PDB entry 7Z17 | electron microscopy, 2.57 A resolution | chains C and G of the 10 polymer chains in the assembly

# Chain C (and G)
Protein: Alpha-D-ribose 1-methylphosphonate 5-triphosphate synthase subunit PhnI
Source organism: Escherichia coli
Notes: EC 2.7.8.37; chain G of this document is another copy of the same molecule, construct and numbering; everything in this record applies to it too
UniProtKB: P16687 (PHNI_ECOLI); residues 1-354 here = UniProt positions 1-354
Amino-acid sequence (354 residues; each row starts with the number of its first residue):
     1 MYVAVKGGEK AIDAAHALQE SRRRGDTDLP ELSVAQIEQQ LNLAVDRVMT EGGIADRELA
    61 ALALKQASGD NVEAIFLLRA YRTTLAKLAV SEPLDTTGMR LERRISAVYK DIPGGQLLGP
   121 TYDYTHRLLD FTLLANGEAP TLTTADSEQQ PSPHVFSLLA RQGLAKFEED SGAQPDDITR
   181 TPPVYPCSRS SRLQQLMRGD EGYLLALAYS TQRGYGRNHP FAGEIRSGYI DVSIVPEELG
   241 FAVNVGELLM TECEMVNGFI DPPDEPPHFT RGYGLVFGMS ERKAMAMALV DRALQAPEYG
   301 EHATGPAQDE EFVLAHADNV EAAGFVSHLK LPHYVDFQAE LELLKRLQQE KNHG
Unresolved in the structure: 354
Differences from the reference sequence: conflict Asp264 (Gly in P16687), Lys351 (Gln in P16687)
Metal / ion sites: Zn2+ site 1: His219 (shared with Met1(G), His328(G), His333(G) of chain G); Zn2+ site 2: His328, His333 (together with I9X)
Small-molecule neighbours: I9X (alpha-D-ribose-1,2-cyclic-phosphate-5-phosphate): Phe325, His328, Leu331, His333
Swiss-Prot annotation at these positions:
  - natural variant: Asp264 (G264D: In strain: B; this construct carries the variant), Lys351 (Q351K: In strain: B; this construct carries the variant)

# Interface between chain C and chain G
Pairs across the interface (285; chain C residue first):
  Ala11(C) - Leu118(G)
  Ile12(C) - Leu118(G)
  Ile12(C) - Tyr124(G)  hydrophobic
  Ala15(C) - Leu118(G)  hydrophobic
  Ala15(C) - Gly119(G)
  Ala15(C) - Pro120(G)
  Ala15(C) - Thr121(G)
  His16(C) - Thr121(G)
  His16(C) - Asp123(G)  hydrogen bond (side chain-backbone)
  His16(C) - Tyr124(G)
  His16(C) - Thr125(G)  hydrogen bond (side chain-backbone)
  Ala17(C) - Pro140(G)
  Ala17(C) - Leu142(G)
  Leu18(C) - Gly119(G)
  Leu18(C) - Pro120(G)  hydrophobic
  Leu18(C) - Leu142(G)  hydrophobic
  Gln19(C) - Pro120(G)
  Gln19(C) - Thr121(G)
  Gln19(C) - Tyr122(G)
  Glu20(C) - Pro140(G)
  Ser21(C) - Leu142(G)
  Arg22(C) - Gln39(G)
  Arg22(C) - Asn42(G)
  Arg22(C) - Leu249(G)
  Arg22(C) - Met279(G)
  Arg23(C) - Gln39(G)
  Arg23(C) - Gln40(G)
  Arg23(C) - Tyr122(G)  hydrogen bond
  Arg23(C) - Leu133(G)
  Arg24(C) - Gln40(G)
  Arg24(C) - Ala139(G)
  Gly25(C) - Gln39(G)
  Asp26(C) - Gln39(G)  hydrogen bond (backbone-side chain)
  Leu29(C) - Ala35(G)
  Leu29(C) - Gln36(G)
  Leu29(C) - Gln39(G)
  Pro30(C) - Gln36(G)
  Pro30(C) - Gln40(G)  hydrogen bond (backbone-side chain)
  Glu31(C) - Gln40(G)
  Glu31(C) - Asn136(G)
  Glu31(C) - Gly137(G)
  Leu32(C) - Leu32(G)  hydrophobic
  Leu32(C) - Gln36(G)
  Leu32(C) - Gln40(G)  hydrogen bond (backbone-side chain)
  Leu32(C) - Leu41(G)  hydrophobic
  Val34(C) - Leu133(G)
  Val34(C) - Leu134(G)  hydrophobic
  Ala35(C) - Leu29(G)
  Gln36(C) - Leu29(G)
  Gln36(C) - Pro30(G)  hydrogen bond (side chain-backbone)
  Gln39(C) - Arg22(G)
  Gln39(C) - Arg23(G)
  Gln39(C) - Gly25(G)
  Gln39(C) - Asp26(G)  hydrogen bond (side chain-backbone)
  Gln39(C) - Leu29(G)
  Gln40(C) - Arg23(G)
  Gln40(C) - Arg24(G)
  Gln40(C) - Pro30(G)  hydrogen bond (side chain-backbone)
  Gln40(C) - Glu31(G)
  Gln40(C) - Leu32(G)  hydrogen bond (side chain-backbone)
  Gln40(C) - Ser68(G)
  Leu41(C) - Leu32(G)  hydrophobic
  Leu41(C) - Leu41(G)  hydrophobic
  Leu41(C) - Ser68(G)
  Leu41(C) - Gly69(G)
  Asn42(C) - Arg22(G)
  Asn42(C) - Ser68(G)  hydrogen bond (backbone-backbone)
  Leu43(C) - Ala67(G)
  Leu43(C) - Ser68(G)  hydrogen bond (backbone-backbone)
  Leu43(C) - Asp70(G)
  Ala44(C) - Ser68(G)
  Ala44(C) - Gly69(G)
  Arg47(C) - Arg47(G)
  Leu59(C) - Leu129(G)  hydrophobic
  Leu59(C) - Phe131(G)  hydrophobic
  Leu62(C) - Asp130(G)
  Leu62(C) - Phe131(G)  hydrophobic
  Leu62(C) - Leu133(G)  hydrophobic
  Leu62(C) - Leu134(G)  hydrophobic
  Lys65(C) - Leu133(G)  hydrogen bond (side chain-backbone)
  Gln66(C) - Tyr122(G)  hydrogen bond (backbone-side chain)
  Gln66(C) - Leu128(G)  hydrogen bond (side chain-backbone)
  Gln66(C) - Leu129(G)
  Gln66(C) - Asp130(G)  hydrogen bond (side chain-backbone)
  Gln66(C) - Leu133(G)
  Ala67(C) - Leu43(G)
  Ala67(C) - Tyr122(G)
  Ser68(C) - Gln40(G)
  Ser68(C) - Leu41(G)
  Ser68(C) - Asn42(G)  hydrogen bond (backbone-backbone)
  Ser68(C) - Leu43(G)  hydrogen bond (backbone-backbone)
  Ser68(C) - Ala44(G)
  Ser68(C) - Tyr122(G)  hydrogen bond
  Gly69(C) - Leu41(G)
  Gly69(C) - Ala44(G)
  Asp70(C) - Leu43(G)
  Asp70(C) - Arg282(G)  salt bridge
  Glu73(C) - Tyr122(G)
  Glu73(C) - Arg127(G)  salt bridge
  Phe76(C) - Arg127(G)
  Leu77(C) - Arg127(G)
  Leu77(C) - Leu129(G)  hydrophobic
  Ala80(C) - Arg127(G)
  Tyr81(C) - Leu129(G)  hydrophobic
  Tyr81(C) - Phe131(G)
  Arg103(C) - Lys330(G)
  Ile105(C) - Lys330(G)
  Ser106(C) - Tyr334(G)
  Ala107(C) - Leu329(G)
  Ala107(C) - Lys330(G)
  Ala107(C) - Leu331(G)
  Ala107(C) - His333(G)  hydrogen bond (backbone-backbone)
  Ala107(C) - Tyr334(G)
  Val108(C) - Tyr334(G)
  Val108(C) - Phe337(G)  hydrophobic
  Tyr109(C) - Tyr334(G)
  Tyr109(C) - Phe337(G)  hydrophobic
  Lys110(C) - Tyr334(G)
  Gln116(C) - Tyr334(G)
  Leu118(C) - Ala11(G)
  Leu118(C) - Ile12(G)  hydrophobic
  Leu118(C) - Ala15(G)  hydrophobic
  Gly119(C) - Ala15(G)
  Pro120(C) - Ala15(G)
  Pro120(C) - Gln19(G)
  Thr121(C) - Ala15(G)
  Thr121(C) - His16(G)
  Thr121(C) - Gln19(G)  hydrogen bond (backbone-side chain)
  Tyr122(C) - Gln19(G)
  Tyr122(C) - Gln66(G)  hydrogen bond (side chain-backbone)
  Tyr122(C) - Ala67(G)
  Tyr122(C) - Ser68(G)  hydrogen bond
  Tyr122(C) - Glu73(G)
  Asp123(C) - His16(G)  hydrogen bond (backbone-side chain)
  Asp123(C) - Lys330(G)  salt bridge
  Tyr124(C) - Ile12(G)  hydrophobic
  Tyr124(C) - His16(G)
  Tyr124(C) - Leu331(G)  hydrophobic
  Tyr124(C) - Pro332(G)
  Thr125(C) - His16(G)  hydrogen bond (backbone-side chain)
  Arg127(C) - Glu73(G)  salt bridge
  Arg127(C) - Phe76(G)
  Arg127(C) - Leu77(G)
  Arg127(C) - Ala80(G)
  Leu128(C) - Gln66(G)  hydrogen bond (backbone-side chain)
  Leu128(C) - Leu77(G)
  Leu129(C) - Ala63(G)  hydrophobic
  Leu129(C) - Gln66(G)
  Leu129(C) - Leu77(G)  hydrophobic
  Leu129(C) - Tyr81(G)  hydrophobic
  Asp130(C) - Leu62(G)
  Asp130(C) - Gln66(G)  hydrogen bond (backbone-side chain)
  Phe131(C) - Leu59(G)  hydrophobic
  Phe131(C) - Tyr81(G)  hydrophobic
  Leu133(C) - Arg23(G)
  Leu133(C) - Val34(G)
  Leu133(C) - Leu62(G)  hydrophobic
  Leu133(C) - Lys65(G)  hydrogen bond (backbone-side chain)
  Leu133(C) - Gln66(G)
  Leu134(C) - Val34(G)  hydrophobic
  Leu134(C) - Glu58(G)
  Leu134(C) - Leu62(G)  hydrophobic
  Asn136(C) - Glu31(G)
  Gly137(C) - Glu31(G)  hydrogen bond (backbone-side chain)
  Glu138(C) - Arg24(G)  salt bridge
  Glu138(C) - Thr27(G)
  Ala139(C) - Ser21(G)
  Leu142(C) - Ala17(G)
  Leu142(C) - Leu18(G)  hydrophobic
  Leu142(C) - Ser21(G)
  Leu159(C) - Phe337(G)  hydrophobic
  Gly163(C) - Gln348(G)  hydrogen bond (backbone-side chain)
  Leu164(C) - Leu341(G)  hydrophobic
  Leu164(C) - Leu344(G)  hydrophobic
  Leu164(C) - Lys345(G)
  Leu164(C) - Gln348(G)
  Asp200(C) - Gly202(G)
  Gly202(C) - Asp200(G)
  Tyr203(C) - Gly202(G)
  Tyr203(C) - Tyr203(G)  hydrophobic
  Tyr203(C) - Ala206(G)  hydrophobic
  Leu205(C) - Ala322(G)  hydrophobic
  Leu205(C) - Ala323(G)
  Ala206(C) - Tyr203(G)  hydrophobic
  Ala206(C) - His316(G)
  Ala208(C) - Phe325(G)
  Tyr209(C) - Ala315(G)
  Tyr209(C) - His316(G)
  Tyr209(C) - Glu321(G)
  Tyr209(C) - Ala322(G)  hydrophobic
  Tyr209(C) - Phe325(G)  hydrophobic
  Ser210(C) - His316(G)
  Gln212(C) - Phe325(G)
  Arg213(C) - Ala315(G)
  Arg213(C) - His316(G)
  Asn218(C) - Glu340(G)  hydrogen bond
  His219(C) - Met1(G)  hydrogen bond (side chain-backbone)
  His219(C) - His328(G)  hydrogen bond
  His219(C) - Leu329(G)
  His219(C) - His333(G)  hydrogen bond
  Pro220(C) - Leu329(G)
  Phe221(C) - His333(G)
  Phe221(C) - Asp336(G)
  Ala222(C) - Leu329(G)  hydrogen bond (backbone-backbone)
  Leu249(C) - Arg22(G)
  Met255(C) - Leu329(G)  hydrophobic
  Phe259(C) - Glu340(G)
  Phe259(C) - Leu344(G)  hydrophobic
  Asp261(C) - Lys351(G)  salt bridge
  Pro267(C) - Leu344(G)  hydrophobic
  Pro267(C) - Leu347(G)  hydrophobic
  Pro267(C) - Gln348(G)  hydrogen bond (backbone-side chain)
  Phe269(C) - Phe337(G)  hydrophobic
  Phe269(C) - Leu344(G)  hydrophobic
  Met279(C) - Arg22(G)
  Glu281(C) - Lys330(G)  salt bridge
  Arg282(C) - Asp70(G)  salt bridge
  Arg282(C) - Val72(G)
  Met285(C) - Val326(G)
  Met285(C) - Lys330(G)
  Pro306(C) - Pro306(G)  hydrophobic
  Pro306(C) - Phe312(G)  hydrophobic
  Glu311(C) - Tyr215(G)
  Phe312(C) - Ser210(G)
  Phe312(C) - Tyr215(G)  hydrophobic
  Phe312(C) - Pro306(G)  hydrophobic
  Ala315(C) - Tyr209(G)
  Ala315(C) - Arg213(G)
  His316(C) - Ala206(G)
  His316(C) - Tyr209(G)
  His316(C) - Ser210(G)
  His316(C) - Arg213(G)
  His316(C) - Tyr215(G)
  Glu321(C) - Tyr209(G)  hydrogen bond
  Ala322(C) - Tyr209(G)  hydrophobic
  Phe325(C) - Tyr209(G)  hydrophobic
  Phe325(C) - Gln212(G)  hydrogen bond (backbone-side chain)
  Val326(C) - Leu205(G)  hydrophobic
  Val326(C) - Tyr209(G)
  Val326(C) - Gln212(G)
  Val326(C) - Met285(G)
  Ser327(C) - Met285(G)
  Leu329(C) - Ala107(G)
  Leu329(C) - Gln212(G)
  Leu329(C) - Pro220(G)
  Leu329(C) - Ala222(G)
  Leu329(C) - Met255(G)  hydrophobic
  Leu329(C) - Met285(G)  hydrophobic
  Lys330(C) - Arg103(G)
  Lys330(C) - Ile105(G)
  Lys330(C) - Asp123(G)  salt bridge
  Lys330(C) - Glu281(G)  salt bridge
  Lys330(C) - Met285(G)
  Leu331(C) - Ala107(G)
  Pro332(C) - Ala107(G)
  His333(C) - Ala107(G)  hydrogen bond (backbone-backbone)
  His333(C) - Phe221(G)
  Tyr334(C) - Ala107(G)  hydrogen bond (backbone-backbone)
  Tyr334(C) - Val108(G)
  Tyr334(C) - Tyr109(G)
  Tyr334(C) - Lys110(G)
  Phe337(C) - Val108(G)
  Phe337(C) - Phe221(G)  hydrophobic
  Phe337(C) - Val256(G)  hydrophobic
  Phe337(C) - Phe269(G)  hydrophobic
  Glu340(C) - His219(G)  salt bridge
  Leu341(C) - Tyr109(G)
  Leu341(C) - Leu164(G)  hydrophobic
  Leu341(C) - Phe269(G)  hydrophobic
  Leu343(C) - Phe259(G)  hydrophobic
  Leu344(C) - Leu164(G)
  Leu344(C) - Phe259(G)  hydrophobic
  Leu344(C) - Pro267(G)  hydrophobic
  Leu344(C) - His268(G)
  Leu344(C) - Phe269(G)  hydrophobic
  Lys345(C) - Gln162(G)
  Leu347(C) - Phe259(G)  hydrophobic
  Gln348(C) - Gly163(G)  hydrogen bond (side chain-backbone)
  Gln348(C) - Leu164(G)
  Gln348(C) - Pro267(G)  hydrogen bond (side chain-backbone)
  Lys351(C) - Asp261(G)  salt bridge
  Lys351(C) - Pro262(G)  hydrogen bond (side chain-backbone)
  Lys351(C) - Pro263(G)
  Lys351(C) - Glu265(G)  hydrogen bond (side chain-backbone)
  Lys351(C) - Pro267(G)
Other interface residues (no listed pair), chain C (145 interface residues in all): Ile37, Asp46, Arg57, Glu58, Ala63, Leu64, Asn71, Val72, Leu78, Ala135, Gln162, Glu201, Leu207, Arg217, Ile225, Val256, His268, Leu289, Asn319, Ala323, His328, Asp336, Asn352
Other interface residues (no listed pair), chain G (143 interface residues in all): Glu20, Asp46, Leu64, Asn71, Leu159, Glu201, Leu207, Ala208, Asp264, Pro266, Ala286, Leu289, Glu311, Asn319, Leu343

# Overview
145 residues of chain C face 143 of chain G across their interface; the contacts include 44 hydrogen bonds and
12 salt bridges. Among the polar pairs are Asp70(C)-Arg282(G), Glu73(C)-Arg127(G) and Asp123(C)-Lys330(G).
Chain C binds compound I9X. His328(C) and His333(C) form the Zn2+ site 2.
Chain C and chain G are both Alpha-D-ribose 1-methylphosphonate 5-triphosphate synthase subunit PhnI
(Escherichia coli); the structure, E. coli C-P lyase bound to a PhnK ABC dimer in an open conformation, was
determined by electron microscopy (same publication as 7Z15, 7Z16, 7Z18 and 7Z19).
